PDB entry 8IMI | electron microscopy, 2.59 A resolution | chains 0 and Y of the 52 polymer chains in the assembly

Chain 0:
Protein: ApcE
From: Anthocerotibacter panamensis
Chain sequence (1136 residues; row label = number of the first residue in the row):
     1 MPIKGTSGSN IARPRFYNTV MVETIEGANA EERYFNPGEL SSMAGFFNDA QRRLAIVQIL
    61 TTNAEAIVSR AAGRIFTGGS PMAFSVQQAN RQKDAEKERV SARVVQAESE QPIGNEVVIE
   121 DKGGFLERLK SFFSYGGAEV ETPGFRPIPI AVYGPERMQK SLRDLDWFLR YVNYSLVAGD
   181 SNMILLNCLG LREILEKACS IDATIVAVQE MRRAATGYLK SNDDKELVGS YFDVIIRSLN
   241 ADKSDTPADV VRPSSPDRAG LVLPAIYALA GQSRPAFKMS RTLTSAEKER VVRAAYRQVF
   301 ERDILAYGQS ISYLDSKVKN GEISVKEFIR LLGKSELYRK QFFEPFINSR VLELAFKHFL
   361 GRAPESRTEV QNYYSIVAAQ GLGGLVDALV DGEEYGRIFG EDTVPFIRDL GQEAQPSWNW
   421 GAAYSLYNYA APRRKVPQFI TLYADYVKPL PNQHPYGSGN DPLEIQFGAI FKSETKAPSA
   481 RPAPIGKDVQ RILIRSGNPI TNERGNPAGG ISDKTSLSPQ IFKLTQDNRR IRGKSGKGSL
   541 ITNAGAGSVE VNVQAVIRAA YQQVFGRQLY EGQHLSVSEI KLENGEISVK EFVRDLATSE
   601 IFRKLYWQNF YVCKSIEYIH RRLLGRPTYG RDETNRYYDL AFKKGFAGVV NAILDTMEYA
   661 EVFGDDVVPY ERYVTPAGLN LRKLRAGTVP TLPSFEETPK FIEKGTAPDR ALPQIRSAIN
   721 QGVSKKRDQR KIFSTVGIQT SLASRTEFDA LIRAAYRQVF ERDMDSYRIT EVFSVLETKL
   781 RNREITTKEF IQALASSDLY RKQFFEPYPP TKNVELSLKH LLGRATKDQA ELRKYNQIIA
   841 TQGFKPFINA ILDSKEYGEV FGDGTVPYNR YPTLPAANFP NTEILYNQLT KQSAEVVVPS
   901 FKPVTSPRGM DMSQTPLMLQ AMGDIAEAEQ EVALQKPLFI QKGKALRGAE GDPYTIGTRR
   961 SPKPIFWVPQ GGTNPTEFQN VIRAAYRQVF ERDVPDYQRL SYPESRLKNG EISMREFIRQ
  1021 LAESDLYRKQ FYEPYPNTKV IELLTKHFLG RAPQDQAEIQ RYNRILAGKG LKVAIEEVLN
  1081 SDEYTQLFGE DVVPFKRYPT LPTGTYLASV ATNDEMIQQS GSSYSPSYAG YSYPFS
Disordered / not traced: 1, 78-146, 530-548, 1135-1136
Residues lining bound ligands:
  - phycocyanobilin (CYC), molecule 1: Pro14, Leu261, Leu263, Tyr267, Leu410, Glu413, Ala414, Gln415, Pro416, Ser417, Trp418, Trp420
  - phycocyanobilin (CYC), molecule 2: Phe76, Tyr153, Arg157, Lys160, Ser161, Arg163, Asp164, Leu165, Trp167, Phe168, Tyr171, Asn187, Leu191, Ile194, Leu195, Ala198, Cys199, Ser200, Ala203, Thr204
  - phycocyanobilin (CYC), molecule 3: Arg302, Tyr307, Tyr429, Arg433
  - phycocyanobilin (CYC), molecule 4: Ile347, Asn348, Ser349, Arg367, Val370, Gln371, Tyr374, Ile440
  - phycocyanobilin (CYC), molecule 5: Tyr456, Tyr611, Val612, Cys613, Arg631, Thr634, Asn635, Tyr638
  - phycocyanobilin (CYC), molecule 6: Ile465, Gln466, Phe467, Gly468, Arg567
  - phycocyanobilin (CYC), molecule 7: Ile492, Leu493, Ile494, Arg495, Pro499, Asn502, Arg504
  - phycocyanobilin (CYC), molecule 8: Gly722, Val723, Arg727, Tyr871, Thr873, Leu874, Pro875, Ala876, Phe879
  - phycocyanobilin (CYC), molecule 9: Ser741, Leu742, Val775, Thr778, Lys779, Arg781, Asn782, Glu784
  - phycocyanobilin (CYC), molecule 10: Arg762, Leu889, Thr890, Lys891
  - phycocyanobilin (CYC), molecule 11: Pro809, Pro810, Thr811, Gln829, Leu832, Arg833, Asn836, Ser900
  - phycocyanobilin (CYC), molecule 12: Ile956, Gly957, Thr958, Arg960, Tyr1098, Thr1100, Leu1101, Pro1102, Thr1103, Tyr1106
  - phycocyanobilin (CYC), molecule 13: Arg992, Met1116, Ile1117, Ser1120, Gly1121
  - phycocyanobilin (CYC), molecule 14: Tyr1002, Ser1005, Arg1006, Lys1008, Asn1009, Glu1011
  - phycocyanobilin (CYC), molecule 15: Pro1036, Asn1037, Thr1038, Gln1056, Ile1059, Gln1060, Asn1063

Chain Y:
Protein: ApcB2
From: Anthocerotibacter panamensis
Chain sequence (162 residues; row label = number of the first residue in the row):
     1 MQDAITSVIN TYDVQGKYFD TSAFDKLKAY YATGELRVRA AGTISANAAT IIKEASAKLF
    61 SNQPDLVRPG GNAYTTRRYA ACVRDMDYFL RYATYAMLAG DTSILDERVL NGLKETYNSL
   121 GVPISSTVQG IQAMKEVTGS LVGSGAAKEM GVYFDYLSSG LS
Residues lining bound ligands:
  - phycocyanobilin (CYC), molecule 1: Leu59, Leu66, Asn72, Ala73, Arg77, Arg78, Ala81, Cys82, Arg84, Asp85, Met86, Tyr88, Phe89, Arg108, Val109, Leu113, Thr116, Tyr117, Leu120, Val122, Pro123, Ser126, Thr127
  - phycocyanobilin (CYC), molecule 2: Val67, Ala73, Tyr74, Thr75, Thr76, Tyr79

Interface between chain 0 and chain Y:
Residue-residue contacts (31; chain 0 residue first):
  Leu463(0) - Gly112(Y)
  Leu463(0) - Glu115(Y)
  Leu463(0) - Thr116(Y)
  Glu464(0) - Asn111(Y)  hydrogen bond (backbone-side chain)
  Ile465(0) - Asn111(Y)
  Ile465(0) - Thr116(Y)
  Gln466(0) - Tyr92(Y)  hydrogen bond
  Gln466(0) - Arg108(Y)  hydrogen bond (side chain-backbone)
  Phe467(0) - Arg84(Y)
  Phe467(0) - Tyr88(Y)
  Ile470(0) - Thr116(Y)
  Ile470(0) - Ser119(Y)
  Gln562(0) - Tyr88(Y)
  Arg567(0) - Arg84(Y)
  Arg567(0) - Tyr88(Y)
  Tyr570(0) - Arg77(Y)
  Tyr570(0) - Ala80(Y)
  Tyr570(0) - Ala81(Y)  hydrogen bond (side chain-backbone)
  Tyr570(0) - Arg84(Y)  hydrogen bond
  Leu681(0) - Asn111(Y)
  Leu681(0) - Glu115(Y)
  Arg682(0) - Glu107(Y)
  Arg682(0) - Asn111(Y)
  Arg685(0) - Asp106(Y)  salt bridge
  Arg685(0) - Leu110(Y)  hydrogen bond (side chain-backbone)
  Arg685(0) - Asn111(Y)
  Arg685(0) - Gly160(Y)
  Gly687(0) - Asp106(Y)  hydrogen bond (backbone-side chain)
  Gly687(0) - Tyr156(Y)
  Thr688(0) - Ser103(Y)
  Thr688(0) - Asp106(Y)
Other interface residues (no listed pair), chain 0 (19 interface residues in all): Phe471, Gly566, Gln568, Lys604, Pro693
Other interface residues (no listed pair), chain Y (21 interface residues in all): Val14, Asp85, Leu120

In short:
Chain 0 and chain Y form an interface of 19 and 21 residues respectively, with 7 hydrogen bonds and 1 salt
bridge. Polar pairs include Arg685(0)-Asp106(Y), Glu464(0)-Asn111(Y) and Gln466(0)-Tyr92(Y). One
phycocyanobilin molecule is bound between chain 0 and chain Y.
Here chain 0 is ApcE and chain Y is ApcB2, both from Anthocerotibacter panamensis. Entry 8IMI (A1-A2, A3-A4,
B'1-B'2, C'1-C'2 cylinder in cyanobacterial phycobilisome from Anthocerotibacter panamensis (Cluster A)) was
determined by electron microscopy together with 8IMJ, 8IMK, 8IML, 8IMM, 8IMN and 8IMO from the same study.
